Entry 2IY5 (X-ray diffraction, 3.10 A resolution); this record covers chains A and B of the 3 polymer chains in the assembly.

== Chain A ==
Molecule: Phenylalanyl-tRNA synthetase alpha chain
Source organism: Thermus thermophilus
Notes: EC 6.1.1.20
UniProt: P27001 (SYFA_THETH); residue numbers follow UniProt; this construct covers 1-350
Amino-acid sequence (350 residues; each row starts with the number of its first residue):
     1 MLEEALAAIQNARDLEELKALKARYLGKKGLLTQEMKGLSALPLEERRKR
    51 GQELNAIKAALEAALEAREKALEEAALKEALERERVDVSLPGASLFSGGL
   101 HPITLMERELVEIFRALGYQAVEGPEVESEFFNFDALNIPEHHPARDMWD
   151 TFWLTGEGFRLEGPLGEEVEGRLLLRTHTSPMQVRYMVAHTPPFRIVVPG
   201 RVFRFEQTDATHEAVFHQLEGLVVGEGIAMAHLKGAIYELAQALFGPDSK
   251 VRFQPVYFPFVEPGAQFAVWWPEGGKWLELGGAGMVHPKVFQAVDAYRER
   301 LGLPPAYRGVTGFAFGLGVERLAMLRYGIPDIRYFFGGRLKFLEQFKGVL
Disordered / not traced: 1-14
Small-molecule neighbours: tRNA (FYA; adenosine-5'-[phenylalaninol-phosphate]): Met148, Trp149, His178, Ser180, Gln183, Arg204, Glu206, Thr211, His212, Glu213, Phe216, Gln218, Glu220, Phe258, Phe260, Val261, Glu279, Leu280, Gly281, Gly282, Ala283, Gly284, Ala314, Phe315, Gly316, Leu317, Gly318, Glu320, Arg321, Ile332

== Chain B ==
Molecule: Phenylalanyl-tRNA synthetase beta chain
Source organism: Thermus thermophilus
Notes: EC 6.1.1.20
UniProt: P27002 (SYFB_THETH); residues 1-785 here = UniProt positions 1-785
Amino-acid sequence (785 residues; row label = number of the first residue in the row):
     1 MRVPFSWLKAYVPELESPEVLEERLAGLGFETDRIERVFPIPRGVVFARV
    51 LEAHPIPGTRLKRLVLDAGRTVEVVSGAENARKGIGVALALPGTELPGLG
   101 QKVGERVIQGVRSFGMALSPRELGVGEYGGGLLEFPEDALPPGTPLSEAW
   151 PEEVVLDLEVTPNRPDALGLLGLARDLHALGYALVEPEAALKAEALPLPF
   201 ALKVEDPEGAPHFTLGYAFGLRVAPSPLWMQRALFAAGMRPINNVVDVTN
   251 YVMLERAQPMHAFDLRFVGEGIAVRRAREGERLKTLDGVERTLHPEDLVI
   301 AGWRGEESFPLGLAGVMGGAESEVREDTEAIALEVACFDPVSIRKTARRH
   351 GLRTEASHRFERGVDPLGQVPAQRRALSLLQALAGARVAEALLEAGSPKP
   401 PEAIPFRPEYANRLLGTSYPEAEQIAILKRLGCRVEGEGPTYRVTPPSHR
   451 LDLRLEEDLVEEVARIEGYETIPLALPAFFPAPDNRAVEAPYRKEQRLRE
   501 VLSGLGFQEVYTYSFMDPEDARRFRLDPPRLLLLNPLAPEKAALRTHLFP
   551 GLVRVLKENLDLDRPERALLFEVGRVFREREETHLAGLLFGEGVGLPWAK
   601 ERLSGYFLLKGYLEALFARLGLAFRVEAEAFPFLHPGVSGRVLVEGEEVG
   651 FLGALHPEIAQELELPPVHLFELRLPLPDKPLAFQDPSRHPAAFRDLAVV
   701 VPAPTPYGEVEALVREAAGPYLESLALFDLYQGPPLPEGHKSLAFHLRFR
   751 HPKRTLRDEEVEEAVSRVAEALRARGFGLRGLDTP
Disordered / not traced: 782-785
Sequence notes: conflict Glu467 (Gln in P27001), Ala487 (Gly in P27001), Glu629 (Gln in P27001)
Ion coordination: Mg2+ near Glu461 (its only coordinating residue here)
Swiss-Prot annotation at these positions:
  - binding site (Mg(2+)): Asp452, Asp458, Glu461, Glu462

== Interface between chain A and chain B ==
Pairs across the interface - 178 pairs, chain A then chain B:
  Leu90(A) - Trp598(B)  hydrophobic
  Pro91(A) - Pro597(B)  hydrophobic
  Pro91(A) - Trp598(B)
  Gly92(A) - Leu596(B)
  Gly92(A) - Pro597(B)
  Ala93(A) - Gly595(B)
  Ala93(A) - Leu596(B)
  Ser94(A) - Arg567(B)  hydrogen bond (backbone-side chain)
  Ser94(A) - Gly593(B)
  Ser94(A) - Val594(B)
  Ser94(A) - Gly595(B)  hydrogen bond (backbone-backbone)
  Leu95(A) - Arg567(B)  hydrogen bond (backbone-side chain)
  Leu95(A) - Val594(B)
  Phe96(A) - Leu505(B)
  Phe96(A) - Gly506(B)
  Phe96(A) - Arg567(B)
  Phe96(A) - Ala568(B)
  Phe96(A) - Leu569(B)  hydrophobic
  Phe96(A) - Leu589(B)  hydrophobic
  Phe96(A) - Val594(B)  hydrophobic
  Phe96(A) - Tyr612(B)  hydrogen bond (backbone-side chain)
  Ser97(A) - Gly506(B)
  Gly98(A) - Ser503(B)
  Gly98(A) - Gly506(B)  hydrogen bond (backbone-backbone)
  Gly98(A) - Phe507(B)
  Gly98(A) - Gln508(B)
  Gly99(A) - Ser503(B)
  Gly99(A) - Phe507(B)  hydrogen bond (backbone-backbone)
  Gly99(A) - Gln508(B)
  Gly99(A) - Glu509(B)  hydrogen bond (backbone-backbone)
  Leu100(A) - Ser503(B)
  Leu100(A) - Glu509(B)
  His101(A) - Glu509(B)  hydrogen bond (backbone-side chain)
  His101(A) - Tyr511(B)
  Ile103(A) - Tyr511(B)  hydrophobic
  Thr104(A) - Gln496(B)
  Thr104(A) - Glu509(B)  hydrogen bond
  Thr104(A) - Tyr511(B)  hydrogen bond
  Glu107(A) - Tyr492(B)  hydrogen bond
  Arg108(A) - Gln496(B)
  Arg108(A) - Glu500(B)  salt bridge
  Val111(A) - Tyr492(B)
  Arg115(A) - Glu489(B)  salt bridge
  Arg115(A) - Arg493(B)
  Gln120(A) - Asn485(B)
  Gln120(A) - Ala487(B)
  Gln120(A) - Val488(B)
  Gln120(A) - Glu489(B)
  Ala121(A) - Glu489(B)
  Ala121(A) - Tyr492(B)
  Val122(A) - Val488(B)  hydrophobic
  Glu123(A) - Tyr492(B)
  Gly124(A) - Arg575(B)  hydrogen bond (backbone-side chain)
  Pro125(A) - Glu581(B)
  Glu126(A) - Ser514(B)
  Glu126(A) - Arg575(B)  salt bridge
  Glu126(A) - Phe577(B)
  Glu126(A) - Glu581(B)  hydrogen bond (backbone-side chain)
  Val127(A) - Phe577(B)  hydrophobic
  Val127(A) - Glu581(B)  hydrogen bond (backbone-side chain)
  His142(A) - Arg344(B)  hydrogen bond
  His142(A) - Lys345(B)  hydrogen bond
  Thr151(A) - Asn535(B)  hydrogen bond (backbone-side chain)
  Phe152(A) - Phe515(B)  hydrophobic
  Phe152(A) - Asn535(B)
  Phe152(A) - Leu537(B)  hydrophobic
  Trp153(A) - Leu533(B)
  Trp153(A) - Leu534(B)  hydrogen bond (backbone-backbone)
  Trp153(A) - Asn535(B)  hydrogen bond (backbone-side chain)
  Leu154(A) - Leu532(B)
  Leu154(A) - Leu533(B)  hydrophobic
  Leu154(A) - Leu534(B)
  Leu154(A) - Leu544(B)  hydrophobic
  Thr155(A) - Arg530(B)
  Thr155(A) - Leu531(B)
  Thr155(A) - Leu532(B)  hydrogen bond (backbone-backbone)
  Thr155(A) - Leu534(B)
  Gly156(A) - Arg530(B)
  Gly156(A) - Leu531(B)
  Glu157(A) - Arg530(B)  hydrogen bond (backbone-side chain)
  Gly158(A) - Arg530(B)  hydrogen bond (backbone-side chain)
  Gly158(A) - Glu579(B)
  Phe159(A) - Arg530(B)
  Phe159(A) - Leu531(B)  hydrophobic
  Phe159(A) - Glu579(B)
  Phe159(A) - Arg580(B)
  Phe159(A) - Glu581(B)
  Arg160(A) - Glu579(B)  hydrogen bond (backbone-backbone)
  Arg160(A) - Arg580(B)  hydrogen bond (backbone-side chain)
  Glu162(A) - Arg580(B)  salt bridge
  Glu168(A) - Arg580(B)  salt bridge
  Leu173(A) - Leu531(B)  hydrophobic
  Tyr186(A) - Asn485(B)  hydrogen bond
  Tyr186(A) - Val488(B)  hydrophobic
  Ala189(A) - Asp484(B)
  His190(A) - Asp484(B)
  His190(A) - Asn485(B)
  His190(A) - Val488(B)
  Thr191(A) - Ala482(B)
  Thr191(A) - Asp484(B)  hydrogen bond (backbone-side chain)
  Thr191(A) - Asn485(B)  hydrogen bond (backbone-side chain)
  Pro192(A) - Ala482(B)
  Pro193(A) - Phe479(B)  hydrophobic
  Pro193(A) - Pro481(B)
  Pro193(A) - Ala482(B)  hydrogen bond (backbone-backbone)
  Pro193(A) - Asn485(B)  hydrogen bond (backbone-side chain)
  Phe194(A) - Phe479(B)
  Phe194(A) - Asn485(B)
  Arg195(A) - Pro477(B)  hydrogen bond (side chain-backbone)
  Arg195(A) - Phe479(B)
  Pro199(A) - Tyr492(B)
  Arg201(A) - Thr512(B)  hydrogen bond (side chain-backbone)
  Arg201(A) - Ser514(B)  hydrogen bond
  Arg201(A) - Arg545(B)
  Phe203(A) - Ser514(B)
  Phe205(A) - Asn535(B)
  Glu213(A) - Tyr513(B)  hydrogen bond
  Val215(A) - Tyr513(B)  hydrophobic
  Val215(A) - Phe515(B)  hydrophobic
  His217(A) - Tyr511(B)
  Ile228(A) - Pro477(B)  hydrophobic
  Ala229(A) - Arg413(B)
  Ala229(A) - Leu414(B)
  Ala229(A) - Leu415(B)
  Ala229(A) - Gly416(B)
  Met230(A) - Leu414(B)  hydrogen bond (backbone-backbone)
  Met230(A) - Leu415(B)
  Met230(A) - Ile472(B)  hydrophobic
  Ala231(A) - Leu415(B)  hydrogen bond (backbone-backbone)
  Ala231(A) - Ile472(B)
  Ala231(A) - Pro473(B)
  Ala231(A) - Leu474(B)
  Ala231(A) - Ala475(B)  hydrogen bond (backbone-backbone)
  His232(A) - Ala475(B)
  His232(A) - Leu476(B)
  His232(A) - Pro477(B)
  Lys234(A) - Tyr469(B)  hydrogen bond (side chain-backbone)
  Lys234(A) - Glu470(B)
  Lys234(A) - Ile472(B)  hydrogen bond (side chain-backbone)
  Lys234(A) - Leu474(B)
  Gly235(A) - Ala475(B)
  Tyr238(A) - Leu474(B)  hydrophobic
  Phe253(A) - Tyr469(B)
  Gln254(A) - Ala26(B)
  Gln254(A) - Tyr469(B)
  Pro255(A) - Ala26(B)
  Pro255(A) - Gly27(B)
  Pro255(A) - Gly29(B)
  Pro255(A) - Tyr469(B)
  Tyr257(A) - Asn163(B)
  Glu262(A) - Glu457(B)
  Glu262(A) - Asp458(B)  hydrogen bond (side chain-backbone)
  Glu262(A) - Glu461(B)
  Pro263(A) - Glu457(B)
  Pro263(A) - Glu461(B)
  Gly264(A) - Glu461(B)  hydrogen bond (backbone-side chain)
  Gly264(A) - Tyr469(B)  hydrogen bond (backbone-side chain)
  Ala265(A) - Tyr469(B)  hydrophobic
  Gln266(A) - Glu31(B)
  Met285(A) - Leu414(B)
  His287(A) - Leu455(B)
  Pro288(A) - Glu457(B)
  Phe336(A) - Tyr511(B)
  Phe336(A) - Thr512(B)
  Phe336(A) - Tyr513(B)  hydrophobic
  Gly338(A) - Asn559(B)
  Arg339(A) - Asn559(B)
  Arg339(A) - Leu562(B)
  Arg339(A) - Asp563(B)  salt bridge
  Leu340(A) - Asn559(B)  hydrogen bond (backbone-side chain)
  Leu340(A) - Pro565(B)  hydrophobic
  Leu340(A) - Leu570(B)  hydrophobic
  Lys341(A) - Asp563(B)
  Leu343(A) - Gln508(B)
  Leu343(A) - Glu509(B)
  Leu343(A) - Val510(B)  hydrophobic
  Glu344(A) - Gln508(B)
  Lys347(A) - Gln508(B)
Also at the interface, not in a pair above, chain A (96 interface residues in all): Glu112, Tyr119, Ala145, Leu175, Arg176, Ala214, Val223, Ala236, Glu239, Val256, Thr311, Phe335, Gly337
Also at the interface, not in a pair above, chain B (93 interface residues in all): Leu28, Thr161, Pro162, Val341, Leu459, Val460, Arg465, Ala478, Phe480, Glu495, Arg499, Gly504, Glu558, Phe571, Arg578, Leu608

== Summary ==
96 residues of chain A face 93 of chain B across their interface; the contacts include 42 hydrogen bonds and 6
salt bridges. Polar contacts include Arg108(A)-Glu500(B), Arg115(A)-Glu489(B) and Glu126(A)-Arg575(B). Ligands
of chain A: tRNA. Curated annotation (UniProt) lists 4 Mg2+-binding residues on chain B.
Here chain A is Phenylalanyl-tRNA synthetase alpha chain and chain B is Phenylalanyl-tRNA synthetase beta
chain, both from Thermus thermophilus. Entry 2IY5 (PHENYLALANYL-TRNA SYNTHETASE FROM THERMUS THERMOPHILUS
complexed with tRNA and a phenylalanyl-adenylate analog) was determined by X-ray diffraction.
